PDB entry 8IA9 | X-ray diffraction, 2.50 A resolution | chains A and B

Chain A (and B):
Protein: Demethylmacrocin O-methyltransferase
From: Saccharopolyspora spinosa
Notes: chain B of this document is another copy of the same molecule, construct and numbering; everything in this record applies to it too
UniProtKB: Q9ALN2 (Q9ALN2_SACSN); residue numbers follow UniProt; this construct covers 1-397
Sequence (397 residues; each row starts with the number of its first residue):
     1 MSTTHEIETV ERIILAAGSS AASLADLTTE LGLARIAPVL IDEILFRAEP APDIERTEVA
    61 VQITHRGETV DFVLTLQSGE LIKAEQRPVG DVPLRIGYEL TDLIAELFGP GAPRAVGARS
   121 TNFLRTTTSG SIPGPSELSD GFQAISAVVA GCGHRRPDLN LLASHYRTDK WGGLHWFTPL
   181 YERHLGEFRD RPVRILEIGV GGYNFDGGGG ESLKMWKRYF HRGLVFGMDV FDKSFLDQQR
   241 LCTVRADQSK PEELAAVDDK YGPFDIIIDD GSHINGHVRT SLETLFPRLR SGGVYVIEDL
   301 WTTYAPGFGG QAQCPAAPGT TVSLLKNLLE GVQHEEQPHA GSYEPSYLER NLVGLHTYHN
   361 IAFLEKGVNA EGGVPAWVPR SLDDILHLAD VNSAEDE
Disordered / not traced: 1-3, 202-207, 388-397 (chain B: 1-2, 201-207, 389-397)
Metal / ion sites: Mg2+ near D299 (its only coordinating residue here)
From the paper describing this entry:
  - Mg2+ coordination: D169, D270, D299
  - catalytic residues: H273 (proposed by the authors, not directly observed)
  - specificity-determining residues: W301 (by similarity / conservation)
  - specificity-determining residues: D299 (from molecular simulation)

How chain A and chain B interact:
Contacting residue pairs (36):
  A115(A) - P179(B)
  A115(A) - R183(B)
  V116(A) - L180(B)  hydrophobic
  R119(A) - W171(B)
  T121(A) - W176(B)  hydrogen bond
  F123(A) - G172(B)
  F123(A) - G173(B)
  S139(A) - R167(B)
  F142(A) - G172(B)
  F142(A) - L174(B)
  Q143(A) - S164(B)  hydrogen bond (side chain-backbone)
  I145(A) - G172(B)
  S146(A) - S164(B)  hydrogen bond
  S146(A) - W171(B)
  S146(A) - G172(B)
  V149(A) - W171(B)  hydrophobic
  R155(A) - D158(B)  salt bridge
  R155(A) - N160(B)
  R155(A) - E182(B)  salt bridge
  R156(A) - R156(B)
  D158(A) - R155(B)  salt bridge
  N160(A) - R155(B)
  S164(A) - S146(B)  hydrogen bond
  W171(A) - S146(B)
  W171(A) - V149(B)  hydrophobic
  G172(A) - F123(B)
  G172(A) - F142(B)
  G172(A) - I145(B)
  G172(A) - S146(B)
  G173(A) - F123(B)
  L174(A) - F123(B)
  L174(A) - F142(B)
  W176(A) - T121(B)  hydrogen bond
  P179(A) - A115(B)
  E182(A) - R155(B)  salt bridge
  R183(A) - A115(B)
Also at the interface, not in a pair above, chain A (29 interface residues in all): G141, L159, R167, D169, L180
Also at the interface, not in a pair above, chain B (29 interface residues in all): V116, R119, S139, G141, Q143, L159, D169

In short:
Chain A and chain B each contribute 29 residues to their interface; the contacts include 5 hydrogen bonds and
4 salt bridges. Polar contacts include R155(A)-D158(B), R155(A)-E182(B) and T121(A)-W176(B). The paper reports
the catalytic residue H273(A); Mg2+ coordination by D169(A), D270(A) and D299(A).
Both chains are Demethylmacrocin O-methyltransferase (Saccharopolyspora spinosa). Entry 8IA9 (SpnK
Methyltransferase from the Spinosyn Biosynthetic Pathway in Complex with Mg) was determined by X-ray
diffraction, deposited together with 8IAA.
